Entry 6UU5 (X-ray diffraction, 5.40 A resolution (low resolution: residue-level contacts below are approximate; hydrogen-bond / salt-bridge calls are withheld)); this record covers chains AAA and BBB of the 9 polymer chains in the assembly.

Chain AAA (and BBB):
Molecule: DNA-directed RNA polymerase subunit alpha
From: Escherichia coli
Notes: EC 2.7.7.6; chain BBB of this document is another copy of the same molecule, construct and numbering; everything in this record applies to it too
UniProtKB: P0A7Z4 (RPOA_ECOLI); numbering as in UniProt (aligned over 1-235)
Chain sequence (242 residues; numbered -6 to 235; the number before each row is that of its first residue; numbers below 1 keep their minus sign (Ala-6 is residue -6)):
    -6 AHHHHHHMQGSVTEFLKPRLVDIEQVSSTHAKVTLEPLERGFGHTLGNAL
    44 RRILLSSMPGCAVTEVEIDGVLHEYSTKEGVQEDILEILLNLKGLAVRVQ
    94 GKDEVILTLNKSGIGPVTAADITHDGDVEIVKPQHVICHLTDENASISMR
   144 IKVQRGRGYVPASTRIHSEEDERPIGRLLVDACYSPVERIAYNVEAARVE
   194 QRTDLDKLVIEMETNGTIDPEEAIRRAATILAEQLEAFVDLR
Not modelled in the structure: -6 to 5 (chain BBB: -6 to 5, 234-235)
Construct notes: expression tag (-6 to 0)
Curated features (UniProtKB/Swiss-Prot):
  - region: Glu162 to Glu165 (Required for interaction with Crp at class II promoters)
  - mutagenesis: Arg45 (R45C: In rpoA112; temperature-sensitive, blocks RNA polymerase assembly), Glu162 to Glu165 (5-fold decrease in CRP-class II promoter-dependent transcription), Glu165 (E165K: 5-fold decrease in CRP-class II promoter-dependent transcription), Arg191 (R191C: In rpoA101; temperature-sensitive)

Interface between chain AAA and chain BBB:
Residue-residue contacts (60; chain AAA residue first):
  Thr6(AAA) with Pro52(BBB)
  Phe8(AAA) with Glu226(BBB)
  Leu9(AAA) with Gln227(BBB)
  Lys10(AAA) with Glu226(BBB); Gln227(BBB); Glu229(BBB)
  Pro11(AAA) with Gln227(BBB); Ala230(BBB)
  Arg12(AAA) with Ala230(BBB)
  Leu28(AAA) with Phe231(BBB)
  Leu31(AAA) with Gln227(BBB)
  Glu32(AAA) with Arg150(BBB)
  Arg33(AAA) with Ser49(BBB)
  Gly34(AAA) with Arg45(BBB)
  Phe35(AAA) with Ser50(BBB); Ile223(BBB)
  His37(AAA) with Arg45(BBB)
  Thr38(AAA) with Ala42(BBB); Arg45(BBB)
  Leu39(AAA) with Leu224(BBB)
  Ala42(AAA) with Thr38(BBB)
  Arg45(AAA) with Gly34(BBB); His37(BBB); Thr38(BBB)
  Ile46(AAA) with Phe35(BBB)
  Ser49(AAA) with Arg33(BBB)
  Ser50(AAA) with Phe35(BBB)
  Arg150(AAA) with Thr6(BBB); Glu7(BBB); Glu32(BBB)
  Arg218(AAA) with Phe231(BBB); Val232(BBB); Asp233(BBB)
  Ala221(AAA) with Leu228(BBB); Phe231(BBB); Asp233(BBB)
  Thr222(AAA) with Asp233(BBB)
  Leu224(AAA) with Leu39(BBB)
  Ala225(AAA) with Leu228(BBB)
  Glu226(AAA) with Phe8(BBB); Lys10(BBB)
  Gln227(AAA) with Leu9(BBB); Lys10(BBB); Pro11(BBB)
  Leu228(AAA) with Ala221(BBB); Leu224(BBB); Ala225(BBB); Leu228(BBB)
  Ala230(AAA) with Pro11(BBB)
  Phe231(AAA) with Pro11(BBB); Leu28(BBB); Leu39(BBB)
  Val232(AAA) with Arg218(BBB); Ala221(BBB); Thr222(BBB)
  Leu234(AAA) with Arg12(BBB); Leu13(BBB)
  Arg235(AAA) with Leu13(BBB); Glu214(BBB); Arg218(BBB)
Also at the interface, not in a pair above, chain AAA (38 interface residues in all): Glu7, Pro52, Ile217, Ile223
Also at the interface, not in a pair above, chain BBB (40 interface residues in all): Ile46, Gly151, Tyr152

Overview:
38 residues of chain AAA face 40 of chain BBB across their interface. UniProt lists 6 mutagenesis sites on
chain AAA.
Both chains are DNA-directed RNA polymerase subunit alpha (Escherichia coli). Entry 6UU5 (E. coli sigma-S
transcription initiation complex with a 6-nt RNA ("Old" crystal soaked with GTP, UTP ...) was determined by
X-ray diffraction (same publication as 6UTV, 6UTW, 6UTX, 6UTY, 6UTZ, 6UU0 and 11 further entries).
